Entry 7JU5 (X-ray diffraction, 1.90 A resolution); this record covers chains A and B.

[Chain A (and B)]
Molecule: Proto-oncogene tyrosine-protein kinase receptor Ret
Organism: Homo sapiens
Notes: EC 2.7.10.1; chain B of this document is another copy of the same molecule, construct and numbering; everything in this record applies to it too
UniProt: P07949 (RET_HUMAN); residues 705-1013 here = UniProt positions 705-1013
Amino-acid sequence (314 residues; each row starts with the number of its first residue):
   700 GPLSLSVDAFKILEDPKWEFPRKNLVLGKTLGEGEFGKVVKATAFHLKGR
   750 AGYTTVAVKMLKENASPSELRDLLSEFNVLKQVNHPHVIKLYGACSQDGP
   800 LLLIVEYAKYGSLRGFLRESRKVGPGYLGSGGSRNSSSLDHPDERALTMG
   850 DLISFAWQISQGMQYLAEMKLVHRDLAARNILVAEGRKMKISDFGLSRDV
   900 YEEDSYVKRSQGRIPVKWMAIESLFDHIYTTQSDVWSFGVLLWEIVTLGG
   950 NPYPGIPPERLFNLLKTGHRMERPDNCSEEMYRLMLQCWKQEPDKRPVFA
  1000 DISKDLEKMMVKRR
Disordered / not traced: 824-842, 901-908 (chain B: 700-709, 829-841, 1013)
Sequence notes: expression tag (700-704)
Residues lining bound ligands: Pralsetinib (Q4J): L730, G731, E732, G733, G736, K737, V738, A756, K758, M759, L760, L772, V804, E805, Y806, A807, K808, Y809, G810, S811, R878, L881
Swiss-Prot annotation at these positions:
  - active site: D874 (Proton acceptor)
  - binding site (ATP): L730 to V738, K758
  - binding site (semaxanib): E805 to A807
  - site: D707, A708 (Cleavage), L712, E713 (Breakpoint for translocation to form PCM1-RET)
  - modified residue (Phosphotyrosine): Y806, Y809, Y826, Y900, Y905, Y981
Reported in the primary citation:
  - binding site for Pralsetinib: L730, G731, V738, K758, Y806, G810
  - mutagenesis - V738A, V804M, Y806C, Y806N, G810C, G810R, G810S: increased growth
  - mutagenesis - V804M/M918T: increased growth in response to selpercatinib

[Chain A / chain B interface]
Pairs across the interface (70):
  G700(A) - F924(B)  hydrogen bond (backbone-backbone)
  P701(A) - Q910(B)
  L702(A) - Q910(B)
  L702(A) - F961(B)  hydrophobic
  S703(A) - F924(B)
  S703(A) - F961(B)
  V706(A) - E958(B)
  K710(A) - E958(B)
  K710(A) - R959(B)
  E734(A) - G733(B)
  E734(A) - E734(B)  hydrogen bond (side chain-backbone)
  K761(A) - P957(B)
  E762(A) - K916(B)  salt bridge
  E762(A) - G954(B)
  E762(A) - I955(B)
  E762(A) - P957(B)
  N763(A) - R813(B)
  N763(A) - R878(B)
  N763(A) - P914(B)
  N763(A) - W917(B)
  A764(A) - P914(B)
  A764(A) - V915(B)  hydrogen bond (backbone-backbone)
  S765(A) - G911(B)
  S765(A) - R912(B)
  S765(A) - I913(B)
  S765(A) - P914(B)
  S765(A) - V915(B)
  P766(A) - Q910(B)
  P766(A) - G911(B)
  P766(A) - I913(B)
  P766(A) - V915(B)
  P766(A) - M918(B)  hydrophobic
  S767(A) - Q910(B)
  S767(A) - G911(B)  hydrogen bond (backbone-backbone)
  S767(A) - R912(B)
  L769(A) - E958(B)
  R770(A) - Q910(B)
  G798(A) - R959(B)
  P799(A) - P956(B)  hydrophobic
  P799(A) - E958(B)
  L800(A) - E958(B)  hydrogen bond (backbone-side chain)
  Q910(A) - P766(B)
  Q910(A) - S767(B)
  Q910(A) - R770(B)
  G911(A) - S765(B)
  G911(A) - P766(B)
  G911(A) - S767(B)  hydrogen bond (backbone-backbone)
  R912(A) - S765(B)
  R912(A) - S767(B)
  I913(A) - S765(B)
  I913(A) - P766(B)
  P914(A) - N763(B)
  P914(A) - A764(B)
  V915(A) - A764(B)  hydrogen bond (backbone-backbone)
  V915(A) - P766(B)
  K916(A) - E762(B)  salt bridge
  M918(A) - P766(B)  hydrophobic
  I955(A) - E762(B)
  P956(A) - G798(B)
  P956(A) - P799(B)
  P957(A) - K761(B)
  P957(A) - E762(B)
  E958(A) - L760(B)
  E958(A) - L769(B)
  E958(A) - P799(B)
  E958(A) - L800(B)  hydrogen bond (side chain-backbone)
  R959(A) - S795(B)
  R959(A) - Q796(B)  hydrogen bond (side chain-backbone)
  R959(A) - G798(B)  hydrogen bond (side chain-backbone)
  N962(A) - K710(B)
Also at the interface, not in a pair above, chain A (36 interface residues in all): D797, S909, F961
Also at the interface, not in a pair above, chain B (41 interface residues in all): D797, S909, L923, H926

[Summary]
The interface between chain A and chain B involves 36 residues on one side and 41 on the other, with 10
hydrogen bonds and 2 salt bridges. Among the polar pairs are E762(A)-K916(B), E734(A)-E734(B) and
L800(A)-E958(B). The paper reports a binding site for Pralsetinib at L730(A), G731(A) and V738(A) among
others; V738A, V804M and Y806C of chain A, among others, increase growth; 8 substitutions were tested in all.
Chain A and chain B are both Proto-oncogene tyrosine-protein kinase receptor Ret (Homo sapiens); the
structure, Structure of RET protein tyrosine kinase in complex with pralsetinib, was determined by X-ray
diffraction together with 7JU6 from the same study.
